PDB entry 6RD4 | electron microscopy, 2.90 A resolution | chains 1 and 7 of the 31 polymer chains in the assembly

Chain 1:
Molecule: ATP synthase associated protein ASA1
Source organism: Polytomella sp. Pringsheim 198.80
UniProtKB: Q85JD5 (Q85JD5_9CHLO); residues 1-618 here = UniProt positions 1-618
Amino-acid sequence (618 residues; each row starts with the number of its first residue):
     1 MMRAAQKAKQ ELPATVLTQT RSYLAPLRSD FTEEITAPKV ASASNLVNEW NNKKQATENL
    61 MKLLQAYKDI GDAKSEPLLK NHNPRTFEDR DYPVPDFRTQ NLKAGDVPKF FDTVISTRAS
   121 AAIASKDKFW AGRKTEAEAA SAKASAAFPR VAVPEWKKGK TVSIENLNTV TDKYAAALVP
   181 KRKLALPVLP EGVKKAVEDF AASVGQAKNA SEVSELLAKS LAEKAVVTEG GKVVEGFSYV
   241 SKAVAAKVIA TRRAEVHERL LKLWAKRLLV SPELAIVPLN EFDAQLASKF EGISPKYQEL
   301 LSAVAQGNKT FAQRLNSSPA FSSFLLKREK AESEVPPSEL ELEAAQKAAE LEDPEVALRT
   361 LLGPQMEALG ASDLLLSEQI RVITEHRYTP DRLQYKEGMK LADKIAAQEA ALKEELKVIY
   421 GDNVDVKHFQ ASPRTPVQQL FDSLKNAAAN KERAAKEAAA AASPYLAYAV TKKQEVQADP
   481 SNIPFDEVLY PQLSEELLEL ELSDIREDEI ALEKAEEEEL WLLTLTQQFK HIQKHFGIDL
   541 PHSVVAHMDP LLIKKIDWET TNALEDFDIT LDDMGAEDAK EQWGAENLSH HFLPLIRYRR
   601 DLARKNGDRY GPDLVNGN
Disordered / not traced: 1-22, 618

Chain 7:
Molecule: Mitochondrial ATP synthase associated protein ASA7
Source organism: Polytomella sp. Pringsheim 198.80
UniProtKB: D8V7I2 (D8V7I2_9CHLO); residue numbers follow UniProt; this construct covers 1-190
Amino-acid sequence (190 residues; row label = number of the first residue in the row):
     1 MSSVRAGVEA GRRDLTTFTF SGLQDAPVAA LSGSIKLNVA AKAGKAEVTV AAGAAKAATQ
    61 VSAAALRKLS GSKISLAEVA RISVLHSSIQ NYLLSLSNER YQLLSQWPDF TTMYGKDFYY
   121 RAHPEDLKKF YDAADEYYKL YETVTEFDSL SALASQVVPN YAARRRSTVH PAIGSTVADG
   181 AFTNFLLSKQ
Disordered / not traced: 1-14

Chain 1 / chain 7 interface:
Contacting residue pairs - 114 pairs, chain 1 then chain 7:
  Tyr-23(1) / Arg-81(7)
  Tyr-23(1) / Ile-82(7)  hydrophobic
  Tyr-23(1) / His-86(7)
  Tyr-23(1) / Ser-151(7)
  Tyr-23(1) / Ala-152(7)
  Tyr-23(1) / Ser-155(7)  hydrogen bond (backbone-side chain)
  Leu-24(1) / Ser-155(7)
  Ala-25(1) / Ser-155(7)
  Ala-25(1) / Pro-159(7)  hydrophobic
  Pro-26(1) / Pro-159(7)
  Arg-28(1) / Pro-159(7)
  Arg-28(1) / Asn-160(7)  hydrogen bond
  Arg-28(1) / Ala-163(7)
  Arg-28(1) / Arg-166(7)  hydrogen bond (backbone-side chain)
  Asp-30(1) / Arg-166(7)  salt bridge
  Phe-31(1) / Arg-166(7)
  Phe-31(1) / Thr-168(7)
  Thr-32(1) / Ala-163(7)  hydrogen bond (side chain-backbone)
  Thr-32(1) / Arg-164(7)
  Thr-32(1) / Arg-166(7)  hydrogen bond (backbone-backbone)
  Thr-32(1) / Ser-167(7)  hydrogen bond (backbone-side chain)
  Thr-32(1) / Thr-168(7)  hydrogen bond (backbone-backbone)
  Glu-33(1) / Thr-168(7)
  Ile-35(1) / Val-169(7)  hydrophobic
  Ile-35(1) / Ile-173(7)  hydrophobic
  Ile-35(1) / Gly-174(7)
  Ile-35(1) / Ser-175(7)
  Thr-36(1) / Arg-164(7)
  Thr-36(1) / Ser-175(7)
  Ala-37(1) / Ser-175(7)
  Pro-38(1) / Arg-164(7)
  Leu-46(1) / Arg-100(7)
  Trp-50(1) / Arg-100(7)
  Trp-50(1) / Leu-103(7)  hydrophobic
  Trp-50(1) / Leu-104(7)  hydrophobic
  Trp-50(1) / Trp-107(7)
  Trp-50(1) / Leu-140(7)
  Lys-53(1) / Trp-107(7)
  Lys-53(1) / Glu-136(7)  salt bridge
  Lys-54(1) / Gln-106(7)
  Lys-54(1) / Trp-107(7)
  Thr-57(1) / Trp-107(7)
  Thr-57(1) / Ala-133(7)
  Glu-58(1) / Pro-108(7)
  Leu-60(1) / Asp-126(7)
  Leu-60(1) / Lys-129(7)
  Leu-60(1) / Ala-133(7)  hydrophobic
  Met-61(1) / Pro-108(7)  hydrophobic
  Met-61(1) / Asp-109(7)
  Met-61(1) / Phe-110(7)  hydrophobic
  Met-61(1) / Met-113(7)
  Met-61(1) / Phe-130(7)  hydrophobic
  Leu-63(1) / Asp-126(7)
  Leu-64(1) / Phe-118(7)
  Leu-64(1) / Ala-122(7)  hydrophobic
  Leu-64(1) / Asp-126(7)
  Leu-64(1) / Phe-130(7)  hydrophobic
  Gln-65(1) / Met-113(7)
  Gln-65(1) / Phe-118(7)
  Tyr-67(1) / Arg-121(7)
  Tyr-67(1) / Ala-122(7)  hydrophobic
  Tyr-67(1) / His-123(7)
  Tyr-67(1) / Asp-126(7)  hydrogen bond
  Lys-68(1) / Asp-117(7)  salt bridge
  Lys-68(1) / Phe-118(7)
  Lys-68(1) / Arg-121(7)
  Gly-71(1) / Arg-121(7)  hydrogen bond (backbone-side chain)
  Asp-72(1) / Arg-121(7)  salt bridge
  Glu-76(1) / Arg-121(7)  salt bridge
  Pro-77(1) / Arg-121(7)  hydrogen bond (backbone-side chain)
  Leu-78(1) / Tyr-120(7)
  Leu-78(1) / Arg-121(7)
  Leu-79(1) / Tyr-120(7)  hydrophobic
  His-82(1) / Tyr-120(7)  hydrogen bond (side chain-backbone)
  His-82(1) / Ala-122(7)
  Trp-130(1) / Arg-121(7)
  Trp-130(1) / Ala-122(7)
  Trp-130(1) / His-123(7)  hydrogen bond (backbone-side chain)
  Lys-134(1) / His-123(7)
  Lys-134(1) / Asp-126(7)  salt bridge
  Phe-148(1) / Met-113(7)  hydrophobic
  Pro-149(1) / Pro-108(7)
  Pro-149(1) / Asp-109(7)  hydrogen bond (backbone-backbone)
  Arg-150(1) / Ser-105(7)
  Arg-150(1) / Gln-106(7)  hydrogen bond (side chain-backbone)
  Arg-150(1) / Trp-107(7)
  Arg-150(1) / Pro-108(7)
  Arg-150(1) / Asp-109(7)
  Val-151(1) / Ser-105(7)
  Val-151(1) / Trp-107(7)  hydrogen bond (backbone-backbone)
  Val-151(1) / Pro-108(7)
  Val-151(1) / Asp-109(7)
  Val-151(1) / Tyr-137(7)
  Val-153(1) / Tyr-101(7)
  Val-153(1) / Ser-105(7)
  Val-153(1) / Tyr-137(7)
  Val-153(1) / Tyr-141(7)  hydrophobic
  Pro-154(1) / Tyr-101(7)  hydrogen bond (backbone-side chain)
  Pro-154(1) / Tyr-141(7)
  Trp-156(1) / Leu-94(7)
  Trp-156(1) / Asn-98(7)
  Trp-156(1) / Tyr-101(7)  hydrophobic
  Trp-156(1) / Gln-102(7)  hydrogen bond (backbone-side chain)
  Trp-156(1) / Phe-147(7)  hydrophobic
  Lys-157(1) / Asn-98(7)
  Lys-158(1) / Ser-95(7)
  Lys-158(1) / Asn-98(7)
  Lys-158(1) / Glu-99(7)  salt bridge
  Asp-486(1) / Lys-116(7)  salt bridge
  Tyr-490(1) / Gly-115(7)
  Tyr-490(1) / Lys-116(7)  hydrogen bond (side chain-backbone)
  Tyr-490(1) / Asp-117(7)
  Leu-493(1) / Lys-116(7)
  Leu-493(1) / Tyr-120(7)  hydrophobic
Also at the interface, not in a pair above, chain 1 (52 interface residues in all): Ser-29, Glu-34, Val-47, Lys-126, Ala-131
Also at the interface, not in a pair above, chain 7 (56 interface residues in all): Ser-97, Thr-112, Tyr-119, Pro-124, Leu-127, Ala-178

Summary:
The interface between chain 1 and chain 7 involves 52 residues on one side and 56 on the other; the contacts
include 18 hydrogen bonds and 8 salt bridges. Among the polar pairs are Asp-30(1)/Arg-166(7),
Lys-53(1)/Glu-136(7) and Lys-68(1)/Asp-117(7).
Here chain 1 is ATP synthase associated protein ASA1 and chain 7 is Mitochondrial ATP synthase associated
protein ASA7, both from Polytomella sp. Pringsheim 198.80. Entry 6RD4 (CryoEM structure of Polytomella F-ATP
synthase, Full dimer, composite map) was determined by electron microscopy (same publication as 6RD5, 6RD6,
6RD7, 6RD8, 6RD9, 6RDA and 46 further entries).
